2R0M - chain A; structure by X-ray diffraction, 2.70 A resolution.

[Chain A]
Name: Glutaryl-CoA dehydrogenase
From: Homo sapiens
Notes: EC 1.3.99.7
UniProtKB: Q92947 (GCDH_HUMAN); residues 1-394 here correspond to UniProt positions 45-438 (UniProt number = residue number + 44)
Chain sequence (394 residues; numbered 1 to 394; the number before each row is that of its first residue):
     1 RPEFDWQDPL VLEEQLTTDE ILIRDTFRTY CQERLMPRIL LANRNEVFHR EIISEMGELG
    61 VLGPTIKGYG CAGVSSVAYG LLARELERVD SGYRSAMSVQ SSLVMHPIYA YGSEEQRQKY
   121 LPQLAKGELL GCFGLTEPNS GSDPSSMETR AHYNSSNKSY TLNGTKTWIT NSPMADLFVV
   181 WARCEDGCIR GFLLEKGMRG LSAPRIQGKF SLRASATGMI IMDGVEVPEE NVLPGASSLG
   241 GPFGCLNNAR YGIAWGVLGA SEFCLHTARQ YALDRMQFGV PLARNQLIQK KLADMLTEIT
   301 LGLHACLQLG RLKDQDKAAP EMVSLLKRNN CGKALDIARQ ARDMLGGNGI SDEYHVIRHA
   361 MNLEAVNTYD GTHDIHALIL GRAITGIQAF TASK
Unresolved in the structure: 1-2, 393-394
Construct notes: engineered mutation D370 (Glu414 in Q92947)
Small-molecule neighbours:
  - 4-nitrobutanoic acid (4NI): R94, S95, S98, V99, L103, F133, T170, L246, I253, Y369, D370
  - FAD (flavin-adenine dinucleotide): V99, F133, G134, L135, T136, G141, S142, W168, I169, T170, L212, T217, R275, Q277, F278, L282, N285, Q286, L287, I288, K291, D343, M344, L345, G346, G347, N348, I350, A365, T368, Y369, D370, G371, T372, D374, I375, F390
Curated features (UniProtKB/Swiss-Prot):
  - binding site (substrate): R94, S95, S142, F243 to R250, G371
  - binding site (FAD): F133 to S142, W168 to T170, R275, Q286, D343 to G347, T372 to D374, F390
  - modified residue: K196 (N6-acetyllysine)

[In short]
Bound to chain A: flavin-adenine dinucleotide and 4-nitrobutanoic acid. Curated annotation (UniProt) lists 12
substrate-binding residues and 24 FAD-binding residues.
Chain A is Glutaryl-CoA dehydrogenase (Homo sapiens); the structure, The effect of a Glu370Asp Mutation in
Glutaryl-CoA Dehydrogenase on Proton Transfer to the Dienolate Intermediate, was determined by X-ray
diffraction, deposited together with 2R0N.
